PDB entry 3J1T | electron microscopy, 9.70 A resolution (very low resolution: no residue pairs are listed; an interface is given only as per-side residue counts) | chains B and C of the 3 polymer chains in the assembly

== Chain B ==
Molecule: Tubulin alpha-1B chain
Organism: Bos taurus
Sequence (451 residues; numbered 1 to 451; the number before each row is that of its first residue):
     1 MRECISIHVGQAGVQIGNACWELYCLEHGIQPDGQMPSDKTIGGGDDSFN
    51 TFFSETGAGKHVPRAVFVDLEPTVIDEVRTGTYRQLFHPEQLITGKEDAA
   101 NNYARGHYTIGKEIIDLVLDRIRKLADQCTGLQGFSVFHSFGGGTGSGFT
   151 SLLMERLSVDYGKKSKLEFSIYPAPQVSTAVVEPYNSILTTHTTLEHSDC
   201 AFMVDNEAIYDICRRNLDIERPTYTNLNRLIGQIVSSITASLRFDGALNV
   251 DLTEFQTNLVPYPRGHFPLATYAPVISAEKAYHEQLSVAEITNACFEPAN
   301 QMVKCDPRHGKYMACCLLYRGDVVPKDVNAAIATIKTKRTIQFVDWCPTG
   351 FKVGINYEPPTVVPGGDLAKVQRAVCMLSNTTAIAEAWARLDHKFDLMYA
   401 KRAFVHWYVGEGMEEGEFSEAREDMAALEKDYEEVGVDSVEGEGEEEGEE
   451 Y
Not modelled in the structure: 440-451

== Chain C ==
Molecule: Tubulin beta-2B chain
Organism: Bos taurus
Sequence (427 residues; each row starts with the number of its first residue; note: 10 numbers in that range are skipped by the numbering (no residue carries them; nothing is unmodelled there)):
     1 MREIVHIQAGQCGNQIGAKFWEVISDEHGIDPTGSYHGDSDLQL
    47 ERINVYYNEAAGNKYVPRAILVDLEPGTMDSVRSGPFGQIFRPDNFVFGQ
    97 SGAGNNWAKGHYTEGAELVDSVLDVVRKESESCDCLQGFQLTHSLGGGTG
   147 SGMGTLLISKIREEYPDRIMNTFSVVPSPKVSDTVVEPYNATLSVHQLVE
   197 NTDETYCIDNEALYDICFRTLKLTTPTYGDLNHLVSATMSGVTTCLRFPG
   247 QLNADLRKLAVNMVPFPRLHFFMPGFAPLTSRGSQQYRALTVPELTQQMF
   297 DAKNMMAACDPRHGRYLTVAAVFRGRMSMKEVDEQMLNVQNKNSSYFVEW
   347 IPNNVKTAVCDIPP
   369 RGLKMSATFIGNSTAIQELFKRISEQFTAMFRRKAFLHWYTGEGMDEMEF
   419 TEAESNMNDLVSEYQQYQD

== How chain B and chain C interact ==
At this resolution (10 A) residue pairs are not listed: 31 residues of chain B and 24 of chain C lie at the interface.

== Summary ==
The interface between chain B and chain C involves 31 residues on one side and 24 on the other.
Chain B is Tubulin alpha-1B chain and chain C is Tubulin beta-2B chain, both from Bos taurus; the structure,
High affinity dynein microtubule binding domain - tubulin complex, was determined by electron microscopy
together with 3J1U from the same study.
